PDB entry 9C7X | X-ray diffraction, 1.96 A resolution | chains A and B of the 3 polymer chains in the assembly

# Chain A
Protein: Heavy Chain of SARS-CoV-2 antibody 1H06
From: Mus musculus
Notes: antibody fragment or engineered binder
Amino-acid sequence (216 residues; numbered 1 to 216; the number before each row is that of its first residue):
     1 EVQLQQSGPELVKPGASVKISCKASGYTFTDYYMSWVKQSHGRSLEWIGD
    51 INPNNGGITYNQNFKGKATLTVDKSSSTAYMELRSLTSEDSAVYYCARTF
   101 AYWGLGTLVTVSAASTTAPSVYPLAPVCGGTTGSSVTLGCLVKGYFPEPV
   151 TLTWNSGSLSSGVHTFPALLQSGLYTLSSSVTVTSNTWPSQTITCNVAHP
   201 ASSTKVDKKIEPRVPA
Cystine bridges: Cys22-Cys96, Cys140-Cys195

# Chain B
Protein: Light Chain of SARS-CoV-2 antibody 1H06
From: Mus musculus
Notes: antibody fragment or engineered binder
Amino-acid sequence (219 residues; row label = number of the first residue in the row):
     1 DVLMTQTPLSLPVSLGDQASISCRSSQSIVHSSGNTYLQWYLQKPGQSPK
    51 LLIFKVSNRFSGVPDRFSGSGSGTDFTLKISRVEAEDLGVYYCFQVSHVP
   101 YTFGGGTKLEIKRTDAAPTVSIFPPSSEQLTSGGASVVCFLNNFYPKDIN
   151 VKWKIDGSERQNGVLNSWTDQDSKDSTYSMSSTLTLTKDEYERHNSYTCE
   201 ATHKTSTSPIVKSFNRNEC
Cystine bridges: Cys23-Cys93, Cys139-Cys199

# Interface between chain A and chain B
Cross-chain cystine bridges: Cys128(A)-Cys219(B)
Contacting residue pairs (75):
  Gln39(A) with Gln43(B), hydrogen bond; Tyr92(B), hydrogen bond
  Gly42(A) with Tyr92(B)
  Arg43(A) with Leu9(B), hydrogen bond (side chain-backbone); Val90(B); Tyr92(B), hydrogen bond (backbone-side chain); Gly105(B), hydrogen bond (side chain-backbone); Gly106(B), hydrogen bond (side chain-backbone); Lys108(B)
  Leu45(A) with Tyr92(B), hydrophobic; Phe103(B)
  Glu46(A) with Phe103(B)
  Trp47(A) with Val99(B), hydrophobic; Pro100(B), hydrophobic; Tyr101(B); Phe103(B)
  Asp50(A) with Tyr101(B)
  Tyr95(A) with Gln43(B), hydrogen bond; Gln47(B); Ser48(B); Pro49(B)
  Phe100(A) with Tyr41(B), hydrogen bond (backbone-side chain); Phe94(B), hydrophobic; Val96(B), hydrophobic
  Ala101(A) with Leu51(B), hydrophobic
  Trp103(A) with Tyr41(B); Ser48(B); Pro49(B)
  Gly104(A) with Ser48(B)
  Tyr122(A) with Ser126(B); Glu128(B); Gln129(B); Ser132(B)
  Pro123(A) with Ser126(B)
  Leu124(A) with Phe123(B); Val138(B), hydrophobic
  Ala125(A) with Phe123(B)
  Pro126(A) with Phe123(B)
  Val127(A) with Ile122(B); Pro124(B); Phe214(B), hydrophobic; Glu218(B)
  Cys128(A) with Glu218(B); Cys219(B), disulfide
  Thr137(A) with Ser121(B); Phe123(B)
  Leu138(A) with Phe123(B), hydrophobic
  Gly139(A) with Phe140(B)
  Leu141(A) with Ser136(B)
  Lys143(A) with Gln129(B); Ser136(B)
  His164(A) with Asn142(B); Asn143(B), hydrogen bond; Ser179(B), hydrogen bond
  Phe166(A) with Phe140(B), hydrophobic; Asn142(B); Ser167(B); Thr169(B); Ser179(B); Met180(B); Ser181(B)
  Pro167(A) with Ser167(B), hydrogen bond (backbone-side chain); Trp168(B)
  Leu169(A) with Asn166(B); Ser167(B)
  Gln171(A) with Leu165(B); Thr185(B), hydrogen bond
  Ser178(A) with Phe140(B); Ser181(B), hydrogen bond
  Ser179(A) with Phe140(B)
  Ser180(A) with Phe140(B); Asn142(B), hydrogen bond
  Lys208(A) with Glu128(B), salt bridge
  Arg213(A) with Pro124(B), hydrogen bond (side chain-backbone); Pro125(B), hydrogen bond (side chain-backbone)
Interface residues without a listed pair, chain A (43 interface residues in all): Val37, Thr59, Tyr60, Asn61, Asn63, Tyr102, Val121, Thr165, Pro215
Interface residues without a listed pair, chain B (48 interface residues in all): Asp1, Phe60, Thr107, Asp172

# Overview
The interface between chain A and chain B involves 43 residues on one side and 48 on the other, with 1
disulfide bond, 16 hydrogen bonds and 1 salt bridge. Among the polar pairs are Lys208(A)-Glu128(B),
Gln39(A)-Gln43(B) and Gln39(A)-Tyr92(B).
Here chain A is Heavy Chain of SARS-CoV-2 antibody 1H06 and chain B is Light Chain of SARS-CoV-2 antibody
1H06, both from Mus musculus. Entry 9C7X (Crystal structure of SARS-CoV-2 antibody 1H06 in complex with a HR2
peptide) was determined by X-ray diffraction.
